PDB entry 9MI7 | X-ray diffraction, 2.22 A resolution | chains H and L

Chain H:
Protein: ADI-64597 Fab heavy chain
From: Homo sapiens
Notes: antibody fragment or engineered binder
Chain sequence (222 residues; each row starts with the number of its first residue):
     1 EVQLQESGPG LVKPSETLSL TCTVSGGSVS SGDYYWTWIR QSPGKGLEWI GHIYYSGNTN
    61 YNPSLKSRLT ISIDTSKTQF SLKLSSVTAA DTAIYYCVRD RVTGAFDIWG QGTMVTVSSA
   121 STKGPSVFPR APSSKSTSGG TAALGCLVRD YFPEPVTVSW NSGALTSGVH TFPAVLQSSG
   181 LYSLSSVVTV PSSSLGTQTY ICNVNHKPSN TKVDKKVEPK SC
Disordered / not traced: 135-139, 220-222
Modified positions: E1 (pyroglutamic acid; PCA)
Cystine bridges: C22-C97, C146-C202

Chain L:
Protein: ADI-64597 Fab light chain
From: Homo sapiens
Notes: antibody fragment or engineered binder
Chain sequence (214 residues; numbered 1 to 214; the number before each row is that of its first residue):
     1 DIQMTQSPSS LSASVGDRVT ITCQASQDIS NYLNWYQQKP GKAPKLLIYD ASNLETGVPS
    61 RFSGSGSGTD FTFTISSLQP EDIATYFCQH FDHLPLAFGG GTKVEIKRTV AAPSVFIFPP
   121 SDEELKSGTA SVQCLLNNFY PREAKVQWKV DNALQSGNSQ ESVTEQDSKD STYSLSSELT
   181 LSKADYEKHK VYACEVTHQG LSSPVTKSFN RGEC
Disordered / not traced: 1, 214
Cystine bridges: C23-C88, C134-C194

Interface between chain H and chain L:
Residue-residue contacts - 67 pairs, chain H then chain L:
  Q41(H) with Q38(L), hydrogen bond
  L47(H) with P44(L), hydrophobic; F87(L), hydrophobic; F98(L)
  W49(H) with P95(L), hydrophobic; L96(L)
  N60(H) with L94(L)
  N62(H) with P95(L)
  P63(H) with P95(L)
  Y96(H) with Q38(L), hydrogen bond; K42(L); A43(L), hydrophobic
  R101(H) with E55(L), salt bridge
  T103(H) with F91(L)
  G104(H) with N34(L), hydrogen bond (backbone-side chain); F91(L)
  A105(H) with N34(L); Y36(L); L46(L), hydrophobic
  F106(H) with Y36(L), hydrogen bond (backbone-side chain); L46(L); Q89(L); L96(L), hydrophobic; F98(L), hydrophobic
  W109(H) with A43(L), hydrophobic; P44(L), hydrogen bond (side chain-backbone)
  G110(H) with A43(L)
  F128(H) with S121(L); E123(L); E124(L); S127(L)
  P129(H) with S121(L); E123(L)
  R130(H) with S131(L), hydrogen bond (side chain-backbone); Q133(L); E178(L), salt bridge
  A131(H) with F118(L)
  T141(H) with F116(L)
  A143(H) with F116(L), hydrophobic; F118(L)
  L147(H) with E124(L); E178(L)
  R149(H) with E124(L), salt bridge; T129(L), hydrogen bond; S131(L), hydrogen bond
  H170(H) with N137(L), hydrogen bond; N138(L), hydrogen bond; S174(L), hydrogen bond
  F172(H) with L135(L), hydrophobic; S162(L); T164(L); S174(L); L175(L); S176(L)
  P173(H) with S162(L), hydrogen bond (backbone-side chain); V163(L)
  V175(H) with Q160(L); E161(L); S162(L)
  L176(H) with Q160(L), hydrogen bond (backbone-side chain)
  S183(H) with E178(L)
  S185(H) with Q133(L); E178(L), hydrogen bond
  V187(H) with Q133(L); L135(L), hydrophobic
  T189(H) with N137(L)
  K215(H) with E123(L), salt bridge
Interface residues without a listed pair, chain H (39 interface residues in all): I39, D100, D107, V127, P132, S133, L144
Interface residues without a listed pair, chain L (39 interface residues in all): Y49, I117, V132

Overview:
The chain H/chain L interface involves 39 residues from each chain; the contacts include 14 hydrogen bonds and
4 salt bridges. Polar contacts include R101(H)-E55(L), R130(H)-E178(L) and R149(H)-E124(L).
Here chain H is ADI-64597 Fab heavy chain and chain L is ADI-64597 Fab light chain, both from Homo sapiens.
Entry 9MI7 (Crystal Structure of ADI-64597 ((human Fab, with substituted IgG1-CH1 (HC-L128R and K147R) and
substituted kappa constant ...) was determined by X-ray diffraction (same publication as 9MFN).
